7TBU - chain A; structure by X-ray diffraction, 1.85 A resolution.

# Chain A
Protein: 5-enolpyruvylshikimate-3-phosphate synthase
Source organism: Candida albicans Ca6
Amino-acid sequence (458 residues; each row starts with the number of its first residue):
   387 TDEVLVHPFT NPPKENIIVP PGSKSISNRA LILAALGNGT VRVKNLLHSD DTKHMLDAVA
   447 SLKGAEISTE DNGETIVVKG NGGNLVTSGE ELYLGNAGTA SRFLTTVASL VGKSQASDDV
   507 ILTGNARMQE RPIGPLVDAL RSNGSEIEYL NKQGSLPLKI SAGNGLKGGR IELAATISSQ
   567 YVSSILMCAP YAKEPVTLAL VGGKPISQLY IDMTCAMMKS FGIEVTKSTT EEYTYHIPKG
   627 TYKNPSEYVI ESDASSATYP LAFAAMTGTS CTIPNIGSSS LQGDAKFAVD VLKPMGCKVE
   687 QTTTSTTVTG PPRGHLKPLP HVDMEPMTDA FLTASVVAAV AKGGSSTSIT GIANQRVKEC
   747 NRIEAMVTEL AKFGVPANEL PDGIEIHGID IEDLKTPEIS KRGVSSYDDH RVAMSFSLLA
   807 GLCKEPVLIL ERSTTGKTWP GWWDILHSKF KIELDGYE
Not modelled in the structure: 819-823, 842-844
Ligand contacts: shikimate-3-phosphate (S3P): Ser411, Arg415, Phe489, Ser564, Ser565, Gln566, Ser593, Tyr596
From the paper describing this entry:
  - catalytic residues: Asp715, His796
  - mutagenesis - D715A, H796A: decreased catalytic activity

# Summary
Chain A binds shikimate-3-phosphate. The paper reports catalytic residues Asp715 and His796; D715A and H796A
reduce catalytic activity.
Chain A is 5-enolpyruvylshikimate-3-phosphate synthase (Candida albicans Ca6); the structure, Crystal
structure of the 5-enolpyruvate-shikimate-3-phosphate synthase (EPSPS) domain of Aro1 from Candida albicans in
complex with ..., was determined by X-ray diffraction together with 7U5S, 7U5T, 7U5U, 7TBV and 6C5C from the
same study.
